7OFQ - chains F and l of the 45 polymer chains in the assembly; structure by electron microscopy, 3.08 A resolution.

[Chain F (and l)]
Name: Archaellin
Source organism: Methanocaldococcus villosus
Notes: chain l of this document is another copy of the same molecule, construct and numbering; everything in this record applies to it too
Chain sequence (213 residues; numbered 13 to 225; the number before each row is that of its first residue):
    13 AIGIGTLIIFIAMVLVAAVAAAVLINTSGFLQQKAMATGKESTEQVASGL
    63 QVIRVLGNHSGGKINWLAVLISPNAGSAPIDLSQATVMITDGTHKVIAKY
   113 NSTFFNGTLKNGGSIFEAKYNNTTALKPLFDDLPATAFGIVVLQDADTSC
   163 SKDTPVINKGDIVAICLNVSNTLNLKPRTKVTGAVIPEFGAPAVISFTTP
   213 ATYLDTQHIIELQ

[Chain F / chain l interface]
Residue-residue contacts - 16 pairs, chain F then chain l:
  Ala-47(F) with Phe-22(l); Ile-23(l), hydrophobic
  Thr-50(F) with Ile-23(l)
  Ser-54(F) with Val-26(l)
  Arg-190(F) with Asp-93(l), salt bridge; Gln-96(l); Glu-200(l), salt bridge
  Ala-203(F) with Ile-37(l), hydrophobic
  Val-206(F) with Gln-45(l)
  Ser-208(F) with Gln-45(l), hydrogen bond
  Thr-214(F) with Pro-91(l); Asp-93(l); Val-168(l)
  Leu-216(F) with Val-168(l), hydrophobic; Asn-170(l)
  Thr-218(F) with Asp-159(l)
Interface residues without a listed pair, chain F (16 interface residues in all): Thr-39, Leu-43, Gly-51, Val-58, Ala-213, Leu-224
Interface residues without a listed pair, chain l (20 interface residues in all): Ile-16, Leu-19, Ile-20, Leu-27, Ala-33, Lys-52, Ser-161, Phe-201

[In short]
16 residues of chain F and 20 residues of chain l are in contact; the contacts include 1 hydrogen bond and 2
salt bridges. Among the polar pairs are Arg-190(F)/Asp-93(l), Arg-190(F)/Glu-200(l) and Ser-208(F)/Gln-45(l).
Both chains are Archaellin (Methanocaldococcus villosus). Entry 7OFQ (The archaellum of Methanocaldococcus
villosus) was determined by electron microscopy.
